6P26 - chains A and C of the 4 polymer chains in the assembly; structure by X-ray diffraction, 3.16 A resolution.

# Chain A (and C)
Name: Phenylalanine--tRNA ligase alpha subunit
From: Escherichia coli str. K-12 substr. MG1655
Notes: EC 6.1.1.20; chain C of this document is another copy of the same molecule, construct and numbering; everything in this record applies to it too
Reference sequence: A0A387D3L6 (A0A387D3L6_ECOLI); residue numbers follow UniProt; this construct covers 2-327
Chain sequence (332 residues; numbered -4 to 327; the number before each row is that of its first residue; numbers below 1 keep their minus sign (Gly-4 is residue -4)):
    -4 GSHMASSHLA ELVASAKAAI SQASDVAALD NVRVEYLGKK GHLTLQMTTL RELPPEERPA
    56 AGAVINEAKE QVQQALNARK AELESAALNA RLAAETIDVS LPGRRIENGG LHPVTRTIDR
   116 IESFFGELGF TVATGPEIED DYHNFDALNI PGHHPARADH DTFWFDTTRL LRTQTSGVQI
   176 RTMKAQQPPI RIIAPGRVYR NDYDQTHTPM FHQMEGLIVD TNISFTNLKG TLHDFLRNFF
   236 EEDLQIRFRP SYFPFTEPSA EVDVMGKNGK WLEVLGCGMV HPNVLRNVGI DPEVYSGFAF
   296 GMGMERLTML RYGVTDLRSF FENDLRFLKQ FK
Not modelled in the structure: -4 to 86 (chain C: -4 to 5)
Sequence notes: expression tag (-4 to 1)
Ligand contacts: N-benzyl-2-(cyclohex-1-en-1-yl)ethan-1-amine (NO4): Leu143, Gln169, Ser171, Gln174, Ile175, Glu210, Leu212, Phe248, Phe250, Gly271, Cys272, Val275, Val279, Ala294, Phe295, Gly296
Reported in the primary citation:
  - mutagenesis - F250L: abolished binding to N-benzyl-2-(cyclohex-1-en-1-yl)ethan-1-amine
  - binding site for N-benzyl-2-(cyclohex-1-en-1-yl)ethan-1-amine: Ile175
  - conformationally variable residues (helix shift): Gly172

# How chain A and chain C interact
Residue-residue contacts (5; chain A residue first):
  Gly121(A) with Gly121(C); Glu122(C)
  Glu122(A) with Gly121(C); Gly124(C)
  Gly124(A) with Glu122(C)
Other interface residues (no listed pair), chain A (4 interface residues in all): Leu123
Other interface residues (no listed pair), chain C (4 interface residues in all): Leu123

# Summary
The chain A/chain C interface involves 4 residues from each chain. Ligands of chain A:
N-benzyl-2-(cyclohex-1-en-1-yl)ethan-1-amine. From the paper: a binding site for
N-benzyl-2-(cyclohex-1-en-1-yl)ethan-1-amine at Ile175(A); F250L of chain A abolishes binding to
N-benzyl-2-(cyclohex-1-en-1-yl)ethan-1-amine.
Both chains are Phenylalanine--tRNA ligase alpha subunit (Escherichia coli str. K-12 substr. MG1655). Entry
6P26 (Escherichia coli tRNA synthetase in complex with compound 1) was determined by X-ray diffraction (same
publication as 6OZ5, 6P24 and 6P8T).
